PDB entry 7L1V | electron microscopy, 3.00 A resolution | chains A and B of the 6 polymer chains in the assembly

[Chain A]
Protein: Engineered Guanine nucleotide-binding protein subunit alpha
Source organism: Homo sapiens
Chain sequence (244 residues; numbered 10 to 394; 141 numbers in that range are skipped by the numbering (no residue carries them; nothing is unmodelled there); the number before each row is that of its first residue):
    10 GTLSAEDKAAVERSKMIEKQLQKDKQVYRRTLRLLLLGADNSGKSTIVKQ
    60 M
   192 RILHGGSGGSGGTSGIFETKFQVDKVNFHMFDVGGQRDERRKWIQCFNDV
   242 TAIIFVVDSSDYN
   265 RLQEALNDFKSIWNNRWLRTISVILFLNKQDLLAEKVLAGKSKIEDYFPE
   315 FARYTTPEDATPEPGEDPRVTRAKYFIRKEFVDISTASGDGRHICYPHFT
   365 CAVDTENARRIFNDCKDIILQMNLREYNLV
Not modelled in the structure: 10, 192-206

[Chain B]
Protein: Guanine nucleotide-binding protein G(I)/G(S)/G(T) subunit beta-1
Source organism: Homo sapiens
UniProt: P62873 (GBB1_HUMAN); residues 2-340 here = UniProt positions 2-340
Chain sequence (349 residues; each row starts with the number of its first residue; numbers below 1 keep their minus sign (Met-8 is residue -8)):
    -8 MGHHHHHHHHSELDQLRQEAEQLKNQIRDARKACADATLSQITNNIDPVG
    42 RIQMRTRRTLRGHLAKIYAMHWGTDSRLLVSASQDGKLIIWDSYTTNKVH
    92 AIPLRSSWVMTCAYAPSGNYVACGGLDNICSIYNLKTREGNVRVSRELAG
   142 HTGYLSCCRFLDDNQIVTSSGDTTCALWDIETGQQTTTFTGHTGDVMSLS
   192 LAPDTRLFVSGACDASAKLWDVREGMCRQTFTGHESDINAICFFPNGNAF
   242 ATGSDDATCRLFDLRADQELMTYSHDNIICGITSVSFSKSGRLLLAGYDD
   292 FNCNVWDALKADRAGVLAGHDNRVSCLGVTDDGMAVATGSWDSFLKIWN
Not modelled in the structure: -8 to 1
Sequence notes: initiating methionine (-8); expression tag (-7 to 1)
Swiss-Prot annotation at these positions:
  - modified residue: Ser2 (N-acetylserine), His266 (Phosphohistidine)
  - natural variant: Leu30 (L30F: In MRD42; uncertain significance), Arg52 (R52G: In MRD42), Gly64 (G64V: In MRD42), Asp76 (D76E: In MRD42; D76G: In MRD42), Gly77 (G77S: In MRD42), Lys78 (K78R: In MRD42), Ile80 (I80N: In MRD42; I80T: In MRD42), His91 (H91R: In MRD42; uncertain significance), Ala92 (A92T: In MRD42), Pro94 (P94S: In MRD42), Leu95 (L95P: In MRD42), Arg96 (R96L: In MRD42), 5 further natural variant entries in UniProt

[How chain A and chain B interact]
Pairs across the interface (47; chain A residue first):
  Val20(A) - Asn88(B)
  Arg22(A) - Val90(B)  hydrogen bond (side chain-backbone)
  Arg22(A) - His91(B)
  Ser23(A) - Asn88(B)
  Ser23(A) - Lys89(B)  hydrogen bond (side chain-backbone)
  Ile26(A) - Lys89(B)
  Ile26(A) - Ala92(B)  hydrophobic
  Glu27(A) - Lys89(B)  salt bridge
  Leu30(A) - Gly53(B)
  Leu30(A) - Leu55(B)
  Leu30(A) - Ile80(B)  hydrophobic
  Asp33(A) - Leu55(B)
  Asp33(A) - Lys78(B)  salt bridge
  Lys34(A) - Leu55(B)
  Tyr37(A) - Ala56(B)
  Phe208(A) - Leu117(B)
  Phe222(A) - Trp99(B)  hydrophobic
  Gly226(A) - Asn119(B)
  Gly226(A) - Thr143(B)
  Gln227(A) - Leu117(B)
  Gln227(A) - Asn119(B)
  Gln227(A) - Gly144(B)
  Gln227(A) - Tyr145(B)
  Arg228(A) - Gly162(B)  hydrogen bond (side chain-backbone)
  Arg228(A) - Thr164(B)
  Arg228(A) - Gly185(B)
  Arg228(A) - Asp186(B)  salt bridge
  Lys233(A) - Tyr145(B)
  Lys233(A) - Asp186(B)
  Lys233(A) - Met188(B)
  Lys233(A) - Cys204(B)
  Lys233(A) - Asp228(B)  salt bridge
  Lys233(A) - Asp246(B)  salt bridge
  Trp234(A) - Leu117(B)  hydrophobic
  Gln236(A) - Lys57(B)
  Gln236(A) - Tyr59(B)  hydrogen bond (backbone-side chain)
  Gln236(A) - Arg314(B)
  Gln236(A) - Trp332(B)
  Cys237(A) - Lys57(B)  hydrogen bond (backbone-side chain)
  Cys237(A) - Tyr59(B)
  Cys237(A) - Gln75(B)
  Phe238(A) - Trp99(B)  hydrophobic
  Phe238(A) - Leu117(B)  hydrophobic
  Asn239(A) - Lys57(B)
  Asn239(A) - Trp332(B)
  Asp240(A) - Lys57(B)  salt bridge
  Trp281(A) - Arg314(B)
Also at the interface, not in a pair above, chain A (25 interface residues in all): Ala19, Glu230, Arg280
Also at the interface, not in a pair above, chain B (36 interface residues in all): Asp76, Met101, Gly131, Asp163, Thr184, Asn230, Asp290

[Summary]
The interface between chain A and chain B involves 25 residues on one side and 36 on the other, with 5
hydrogen bonds and 6 salt bridges. Polar pairs include Glu27(A)-Lys89(B), Asp33(A)-Lys78(B) and
Arg228(A)-Asp186(B).
Chain A is Engineered Guanine nucleotide-binding protein subunit alpha and chain B is Guanine
nucleotide-binding protein G(I)/G(S)/G(T) subunit beta-1, both from Homo sapiens; the structure, Orexin
Receptor 2 (OX2R) in Complex with G Protein and Small-Molecule Agonist Compound 1, was determined by electron
microscopy together with 7L1U from the same study.
